PDB entry 8I9V | electron microscopy, 3.10 A resolution | chains C1 and Lf of the 56 polymer chains in the assembly

[Chain C1]
Molecule: 3341-nt RNA strand
Organism: Chaetomium thermophilum
Sequence (3341 nucleotides; each row starts with the number of its first residue):
     1 GGUUGACCUCGGAUCAGGUAGGAGGACCCGCUGAACUUAAGCAUAUCAAU
    51 AAGCGGAGGAAAAGAAACCAACAGGGAUUGCCCUAGUAACGGCGAGUGAA
   101 GCGGCAACAGCUCAAAUUUGAAAGCUGGCUUCGGCCCGCGUUGUAAUUUG
   151 GAGAGGAUGCUUUGGGCGAGGCUCCUUCUGAGUUCCCUGGAACGGGACGC
   201 CACAGAGGGUGAGAGCCCCGUAUAGUUGGAAGCCAAGCCUGUGUAAAGCU
   251 CCUUCGACGAGUCGAGUAGUUUGGGAAUGCUGCUCAAAAUGGGAGGUAAA
   301 UUUCUUCUAAAGCUAAAUACCGGCCAGAGACCGAUAGCGCACAAGUAGAG
   351 UGAUCGAAAGAUGAAAAGCACUUUGAAAAGAGGGUUAAAUAGCACGUGAA
   401 AUUGUUGAAAGGGAAGCGCUUGUGACCAGACUUGCGCCCGGCGGAUCAUC
   451 CGGUGUUCUCACCGGUGCACUCCGCCGGGCUCAGGCCAGCAUCGGUUCUG
   501 GCGGGGGGAUAAAGGCCCAGGGAAUGUGGCUCCUCCGGGAGUGUUAUAGC
   551 CCUGGGUGUAAUACCCUCGCCGGGACCGAGGACCGCGCUCUGCAAGGAUG
   601 CUGGCGUAAUGGUCACCAGCGACCCGUCUUGAAACACGGACCAAGGAGUC
   651 AAGGUUUUGCGCGAGUGUUUGGGUGUAAAACCCGCACGCGUAAUGAAAGU
   701 GAACGUAGGUGAGAGCUUCGGCGCAUCAUCGACCGAUCCUGAUGUAUUCG
   751 GAUGGAUUUGAGUAGGAGCGUUAAGCCUUGGACCCGAAAGAUGGUGAACU
   801 AUGCUUGGAUAGGGUGAAGCCAGAGGAAACUCUGGUGGAGGCUCGCAGCG
   851 GUUCUGACGUGCAAAUCGAUCGUCAAAUCUGAGCAUGGGGGCGAAAGACU
   901 AAUCGAACCAUCUAGUAGCUGGUUACCGCCGAAGUUUCCCUCAGGAUAGC
   951 AGUGUCGACCUUCAGUUUUAUGAGGUAAAGCGAAUGAUUAGGGACUCGGG
  1001 GGCGAUUUUUAGCCUUCAUCCAUUCUCAAACUUUAAAUAUGUAAGAAGCC
  1051 CUUGUUACUUAACUGAACGUGGGCAUUCGAAUGUAUCGACACUAGUGGGC
  1101 CAUUUUUGGUAAGCAGAACUGGCGAUGCGGGAUGAACCGAACGCGGGGUU
  1151 AAGGUGCCGGAGUGGACGCUCAUCAGACACCACAAAAGGCGUUAGUACAU
  1201 CUUGACAGCAGGACGGUGGCCAUGGAAGUCGGAAUCCGCUAAGGACUGUG
  1251 UAACAACUCACCUGCCGAAUGUACUAGCCCUGAAAAUGGAUGGCGCUCAA
  1301 GCGUCCCACCCAUACCCCGCCCUCAGGGUAGAAACGAUGCCCUGAGGAGU
  1351 AGGCGGCCGUGGAGGUCAGUGACGAAGCCUAGGGCGUGAGCCCGGGUCGA
  1401 ACGGCCUCUAGUGCAGAUCUUGGUGGUAGUAGCAAAUACUUCAAUGAGAA
  1451 CUUGAAGGACCGAAGUGGGGAAAGGUUCCAUGUGAACAGCGGUUGGACAU
  1501 GGGUUAGUCGAUCCUAAGCCAUAGGGAAGUUCCGUUUCAAAGGGGCACUC
  1551 GUGCCCCGUGUGGCGAAAGGGAAGCCGGUUAAUAUUCCGGCACCUGGAUG
  1601 UGGGUUUUGCGCGGCAACGCAACUGAACGCGGAGACGACGGCGGGGGCCC
  1651 CGGGCAGAGUUCUCUUUUCUUCUUAACGGUCUAUCACCCUGGAAACAGUU
  1701 UGUCUGGAGAUAGGGUUUAAUGGCCGGAAGAGCCCGACACUUCUGUCGGG
  1751 UCCGGUGCGCUCUCGACGUCCCUUGAAAAUCCGCGGGAGGGAAUAAUUCU
  1801 CACGCCAGGUCGUACUCAUAACCGCAGCAGGUCCCCAAGGUGAACAGCCU
  1851 CUGGUUGAUAGAACAAUGUAGAUAAGGGAAGUCGGCAAAAUAGAUCCGUA
  1901 ACUUCGGGAAAAGGAUUGGCUCUAAGGGUUGGGCACGUUGGGCUUUGGGC
  1951 GGACGCCCUGGGAGCAGAGGGCCUCUAGCCGGGCAACCGGCCGGCGGCCC
  2001 UCAGCACCCGGGGUUGAAGCCCUUAGCAGGCUUCGGCCGUCCGGCGUGCG
  2051 GUUAACAACCAACUUAGAACUGGUACGGACAGGGGGAAUCUGACUGUCUA
  2101 AUUAAAACAUAGCAUUGCGAUGGCCAGAAAGUGGUGUUGACGCAAUGUGA
  2151 UUUCUGCCCAGUGCUCUGAAUGUCAAAGUGAAGAAAUUCAACCAAGCGCG
  2201 GGUAAACGGCGGGAGUAACUAUGACUCUCUUAAGGUAGCCAAAUGCCUCG
  2251 UCAUCUAAUUAGUGACGCGCAUGAAUGGAUUAACGAGAUUCCCACUGUCC
  2301 CUAUCUACUAUCUAGCGAAACCACAGCCAAGGGAACGGGCUUGGCAAAAU
  2351 CAGCGGGGAAAGAAGACCCUGUUGAGCUUGACUCUAGUUUGACAUUGUGA
  2401 AAAGACAUAGGAGGUGUAGAAUAGGUGGGAGCUUCGGCGCCAGUGAAAUA
  2451 CCACUACUCCUAUUGUUUUUUUACUUAUUCAAUGAAGCGGGGCUGGACUU
  2501 GCGUCCAACUUCUGGAGUUAAGGUCCUUCGCGGGCCGACCCGGGUUGAAG
  2551 ACAUUGUCAGGUGGGGAGUUUGGCUGGGGCGGCACAUCUGUUAAACCAUA
  2601 ACGCAGGUGUCCUAAGGGGGGCUCAUGGAGAACAGAAAUCUCCAGUAGAA
  2651 CAAAAGGGUAAAAGUCCCCUUGAUUUUGAUUUUCAGUGUGAAUACAAACC
  2701 AUGAAAGUGUGGCCUAUCGAUCCUUUAGUCCCUCGAAAUUUGAGGCUAGA
  2751 GGUGCCAGAAAAGUUACCACAGGGAUAACUGGCUUGUGGCGGCCAAGCGU
  2801 UCAUAGCGACGUCGCUUUUUGAUCCUUCGAUGUCGGCUCUUCCUAUCAUA
  2851 CCGAAGCAGAAUUCGGUAAGCGUUGGAUUGUUCACCCACUAAUAGGGAAC
  2901 GUGAGCUGGGUUUAGACCGUCGUGAGACAGGUUAGUUUUACCCUACUGAU
  2951 GAACUCGUCGCAAUGGUAAUUCAGCUUAGUACGAGAGGAACCGCUGAUUC
  3001 AGAUAAUUGGUUUUUGCGGUUGUCCGACCGGGCAGUGCCGCGAAGCUACC
  3051 AUCUGCUGGAUAAUGGCUGAACGCCUCUAAGUCAGAAUCCAUGCCAGAAC
  3101 GCGACGAUACUACCCGCACGUUGUAGACGUAUAAGAAUAGGCUCCGGCCU
  3151 CGUAUCCUAGCAGGCGAUUCCUCCGCCGGCCUCGAAGUGGCCGUCGGUAA
  3201 UUCGCGUAUUGCAAUUUAGACACGCGCGGGAUCAAAUCCUUUGCAGACGA
  3251 CUUAGAUGUGCGAAAGGGUCCUGUAAGCAGUAGAGUAGCCUUGUUGUUAC
  3301 GAUCUGCUGAGGGUAAGCCCUCCUUCGCCUAGAUUUCCCAG
Not modelled in the structure: 1-2, 800-905, 987-1028, 1438-1854, 1887-1894, 1904-2070, 2082, 2093-2283, 2359-2362, 2484-2545, 2571-2721, 2753-2756, 2822-2828, 2904-2914, 2937-2940, 3110-3111, 3121-3123, 3215-3217, 3338-3341

[Chain Lf]
Molecule: 60S ribosomal protein l33-like protein
Organism: Chaetomium thermophilum
Reference sequence: G0SCL3 (G0SCL3_CHATD); numbering as in UniProt (aligned over 1-109)
Amino-acid sequence (109 residues; row label = number of the first residue in the row):
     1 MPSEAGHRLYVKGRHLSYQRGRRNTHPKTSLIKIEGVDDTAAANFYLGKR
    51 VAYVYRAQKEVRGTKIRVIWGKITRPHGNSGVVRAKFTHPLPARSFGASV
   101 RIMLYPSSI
Not modelled in the structure: 1

[How chain C1 and chain Lf interact]
Contacting residue pairs - 103 pairs, chain C1 then chain Lf:
  U420(C1) / Pro-27(Lf)  sugar contact
  U420(C1) / Pro-90(Lf)  sugar contact
  U421(C1) / Pro-90(Lf)  hydrogen bond to the sugar
  U421(C1) / Leu-91(Lf)  sugar contact
  U421(C1) / Pro-92(Lf)  sugar contact
  G422(C1) / Tyr-55(Lf)  hydrogen bond to the phosphate
  G422(C1) / His-89(Lf)  phosphate contact
  G422(C1) / Pro-92(Lf)  sugar contact
  U423(C1) / Tyr-55(Lf)  hydrogen bond to the phosphate
  U423(C1) / Ala-57(Lf)  phosphate contact
  U423(C1) / Arg-67(Lf)  salt bridge to the phosphate
  G424(C1) / Ala-57(Lf)  phosphate contact
  G424(C1) / Lys-59(Lf)  phosphate contact
  G424(C1) / Arg-67(Lf)  salt bridge to the phosphate
  A425(C1) / Lys-59(Lf)  salt bridge to the phosphate
  C490(C1) / Pro-106(Lf)  phosphate contact
  U499(C1) / Asn-44(Lf)  sugar contact
  G574(C1) / Leu-47(Lf)  sugar contact
  G574(C1) / Gly-48(Lf)  phosphate contact
  G574(C1) / Thr-74(Lf)  hydrogen bond to the sugar
  A575(C1) / Gly-48(Lf)  phosphate contact
  A575(C1) / Lys-72(Lf)  salt bridge to the phosphate
  A575(C1) / Thr-74(Lf)  sugar contact
  C576(C1) / Lys-72(Lf)  salt bridge to the phosphate
  A608(C1) / Arg-62(Lf)  salt bridge to the phosphate
  A609(C1) / Arg-62(Lf)  salt bridge to the phosphate
  A618(C1) / Ala-93(Lf)  sugar contact
  A618(C1) / Arg-94(Lf)  hydrogen bond to the sugar
  G619(C1) / Ala-93(Lf)  sugar contact
  G619(C1) / Phe-96(Lf)  sugar contact
  C620(C1) / Arg-20(Lf)  sugar contact
  C620(C1) / Arg-23(Lf)  hydrogen bond to the sugar
  C620(C1) / Asn-24(Lf)  sugar contact
  C620(C1) / Thr-25(Lf)  sugar contact
  G621(C1) / Arg-23(Lf)  sugar contact
  G1129(C1) / Asn-24(Lf)  phosphate contact
  G1130(C1) / Arg-22(Lf)  phosphate contact
  G1130(C1) / Arg-23(Lf)  salt bridge to the phosphate
  G1131(C1) / Arg-23(Lf)  salt bridge to the phosphate
  A1132(C1) / Arg-23(Lf)  hydrogen bond to the phosphate
  U1133(C1) / Arg-23(Lf)  salt bridge to the phosphate
  G1146(C1) / Lys-28(Lf)  phosphate contact
  G1147(C1) / Lys-28(Lf)  salt bridge to the phosphate
  G1147(C1) / Lys-86(Lf)  salt bridge to the phosphate
  G1148(C1) / Arg-75(Lf)  salt bridge to the phosphate
  U1149(C1) / Arg-75(Lf)  salt bridge to the phosphate
  G1159(C1) / Arg-20(Lf)  sugar contact
  G1159(C1) / Arg-22(Lf)  hydrogen bond to the base
  G1160(C1) / Arg-20(Lf)  sugar contact
  G1160(C1) / Gly-21(Lf)  base contact
  G1160(C1) / Arg-22(Lf)  base contact
  G1160(C1) / Leu-31(Lf)  sugar contact
  G1160(C1) / His-77(Lf)  hydrogen bond to the sugar
  A1161(C1) / His-77(Lf)  sugar contact
  A1161(C1) / Asn-79(Lf)  phosphate contact
  G1162(C1) / Asn-79(Lf)  hydrogen bond to the phosphate
  G1162(C1) / Ser-80(Lf)  hydrogen bond to the phosphate
  U1163(C1) / Ser-80(Lf)  hydrogen bond to the phosphate
  A1308(C1) / Asn-79(Lf)  hydrogen bond to the sugar
  C1309(C1) / Gly-78(Lf)  hydrogen bond to the phosphate
  C1309(C1) / Asn-79(Lf)  hydrogen bond to the sugar
  C1310(C1) / Arg-20(Lf)  sugar contact
  C1310(C1) / His-77(Lf)  salt bridge to the phosphate
  C1310(C1) / Gly-78(Lf)  hydrogen bond to the phosphate
  C1310(C1) / Arg-84(Lf)  salt bridge to the phosphate
  C1311(C1) / Gln-19(Lf)  hydrogen bond to the phosphate
  C1311(C1) / Arg-20(Lf)  sugar contact
  C1311(C1) / His-77(Lf)  phosphate contact
  C1311(C1) / Arg-84(Lf)  salt bridge to the phosphate
  A1312(C1) / Asn-24(Lf)  phosphate contact
  A1312(C1) / His-26(Lf)  salt bridge to the phosphate
  G3120(C1) / Glu-60(Lf)  sugar contact
  G3120(C1) / Lys-65(Lf)  sugar contact
  U3124(C1) / Arg-56(Lf)  phosphate contact
  U3124(C1) / Ala-57(Lf)  phosphate contact
  U3124(C1) / Gln-58(Lf)  phosphate contact
  A3125(C1) / Arg-94(Lf)  salt bridge to the phosphate
  G3126(C1) / Arg-94(Lf)  hydrogen bond to the base
  G3126(C1) / Ser-95(Lf)  base contact
  G3126(C1) / Phe-96(Lf)  base contact
  G3126(C1) / Gly-97(Lf)  base contact
  G3126(C1) / Ala-98(Lf)  base contact
  G3126(C1) / Ser-99(Lf)  hydrogen bond to the sugar
  A3127(C1) / Arg-56(Lf)  hydrogen bond to the base
  A3127(C1) / Ser-99(Lf)  hydrogen bond to the phosphate
  C3128(C1) / Arg-8(Lf)  sugar contact
  C3128(C1) / Tyr-10(Lf)  hydrogen bond to the sugar
  C3128(C1) / Lys-12(Lf)  salt bridge to the phosphate
  C3128(C1) / Arg-56(Lf)  base contact
  C3128(C1) / Arg-101(Lf)  base contact
  G3129(C1) / Gly-6(Lf)  phosphate contact
  G3129(C1) / Arg-8(Lf)  salt bridge to the phosphate
  U3158(C1) / Ser-3(Lf)  phosphate contact
  U3158(C1) / Glu-4(Lf)  sugar contact
  U3158(C1) / Ala-5(Lf)  sugar contact
  A3159(C1) / Ser-3(Lf)  phosphate contact
  G3160(C1) / Pro-2(Lf)  base contact
  G3160(C1) / Ser-3(Lf)  hydrogen bond to the phosphate
  A3162(C1) / His-7(Lf)  stacking on the base
  G3163(C1) / Pro-2(Lf)  sugar contact
  G3163(C1) / Ser-3(Lf)  hydrogen bond to the sugar
  G3163(C1) / His-7(Lf)  hydrogen bond to the base
  U3198(C1) / Pro-2(Lf)  sugar contact
Other interface residues (no listed pair), chain C1 (52 interface residues in all): G489, C617, G3164
Other interface residues (no listed pair), chain Lf (60 interface residues in all): Arg-50, Tyr-53, Ile-69, Ile-73, Pro-76, Val-82

[Overview]
52 residues of chain C1 face 60 of chain Lf across their interface; the contacts include 25 hydrogen bonds, 21
salt bridges and 1 aromatic stacking contact. Polar pairs include G1159(C1)/Arg-22(Lf), G3126(C1)/Arg-94(Lf)
and A3127(C1)/Arg-56(Lf).
Chain C1 is a 3341-nt RNA strand and chain Lf is 60S ribosomal protein l33-like protein, both from Chaetomium
thermophilum; the structure, Cryo-EM structure of a Chaetomium thermophilum pre-60S ribosomal subunit - State
Dbp10-2, was determined by electron microscopy together with 8I9P, 8I9T, 8I9W, 8I9X, 8I9Y, 8I9Z and 8IA0 from
the same study.
